8P7Y - chains 3 and r of the 59 polymer chains in the assembly; structure by electron microscopy, 3.70 A resolution.

== Chain 3 ==
Molecule: 23S ribosomal RNA
Source organism: Mycoplasmoides pneumoniae M129
Sequence (2907 nucleotides; numbered 1 to 2907; the number before each row is that of its first residue):
     1 UACAAUAAGU UACUAAGGGC UUAUGGUGGA UGCCUUGGCA CUAAUAGGCG AUGAAGGACG
    61 UGUUAACCUG CGAUAAGCUU CGGGUAGGUG GUAAGAACCU CAGAUCCGGA GAUUUCCGAA
   121 UGGAGCAAUC CGGUAGUUGG AAACAGCUAU CAUUAAUUGA UGAAUAAAUA GUCAAUUAAA
   181 GCAAUACGUG GUGAAGUGAA ACAUCUCAGU AGCCACAGGA AAAGAAAACG AAUGUGAUUC
   241 CGUGUGUAGU GGCGAGCGAA AGCGGAACAG GCCAAACUUA UCAUUAGAUA GGGGUUGUAG
   301 GGCUUGCAAU GUGGACUUGA AAACGAUAGA AGAAGCUGUU GGAAAGCAGC GCGCAAAAGG
   361 GUGAUAGCCC CGUAUUUGAA AUUGUUUUCA UACCUAGCGA GAUCCCUGAG UAGCUCGGAA
   421 AACGUUAUUU UGAGUGAAUC UGCCCAGACC AUUGGGUAAG CCUAAAUACU AAUUAGUGAC
   481 CGAUAGCGAA ACAGUACCGU GAGGGAAAGG UGAAAAGAAC CCAGAGAUGG GAGUGAAAUA
   541 GAUUCUGAAA CCAUAUGCCU ACAACGUGUC AGAGCACAUU AAUGUGUGAU GGCGUGCGUU
   601 UUGAAGUAUG AGCCGGCGAG UUAUGAUAGC AAGCGUUAGU UAACCAGGAG AUGGGGAGCU
   661 GUAGCGAAAG CGAGUUUUAA AAGAGCGUUU GUUUGUUAUU AUAGACCCGA AACGGGUUGA
   721 GCUAGUCAUG AGCAGGUUGA AGGUUGAGUA ACAUCAACUG GAGGACCGAA CCGACUCUCG
   781 UUGAAACGAU AGCGGAUGAC UUGUGAUUAG GGGUGAAAUU CCAAUCGAAA UCCGUGAUAG
   841 CUGGUUCUCG UCGAAAUAGC UUUAAGGCUA GCGUGAGAUC ACAAAUAAGU GGAGGUAAAG
   901 CUACUGAAUG UAUGAUGGCG CCACCUAGGC GUACUGAAUA CAAUUAAACU CUGAAUGCCA
   961 UUUAUUUUAU UCUCGCAGUC AGACAGUGGG GGAUAAGCUU CAUUGUCAAG AGGGGAAGAG
  1021 CCCAGAUCAU UAAAUAAGGU CCCCAAAAUA UACUAAGUGG AAAAGGAUGU GAAAGUGCUA
  1081 AAACAGCAAG GAUGUUGGCU UAGAAGCAGC CAUCGUUUAA AGAGUGCGUA ACAGCUCACU
  1141 UGUCGAGUGU UUUUGCGCCG AAGAUGUAAC GGGGCUAAGU AUAUUACCGA AUUUAUGGAU
  1201 AAGAUUUAUA UCUUGUGGUA GACGAGCGUU GUAUUGGAGU UGAAGUCAAA GCGUGAGCAU
  1261 UGGUGGAUCC AAUACAAGUG AGAAUGCCGG CAUGAGUAAC GCUUGGGAGU GAGAAUCUCC
  1321 CAAACCGAUU GACUAAGGUU UCCUGGACCA GGGUCGUCCU UCCAGGGUUA GUCUGGACCU
  1381 AAGCUGAGGC UGAAAAGCGU AGGCGAUGGA CAACAGGUUA AUAUUCCUGU ACUUACAGUU
  1441 AGACUGAUGG AGUGACAAAG AAGGUUUUCC ACCCCCAUAA UUGGAUUUGG GGAUAAAUCA
  1501 UAAGGUGGUA CAAUAGGCAA AUCCGUUGUG CAUAACAUUG AGUGAUGAUG UCGAGUGAAU
  1561 GAGUGAUCAA GUAGCGAAGG UGGUAUUAAU CAUGCUUUCA AGAAAAGCUU CUAGGGUUAA
  1621 UCUAGCUGUA ACCAGUACCG AGAACGAACA CACGUAGUCA AGGAGAGGAU CCUAAGGUUA
  1681 GCGAGUGAAC UAUAGCCAAG GAACUCUGCA AAUUAACCCC GUAAGUUAGC GAGAAGGGGU
  1741 GCUUAUGUAA AAGUAAGCCG CAGUGAAGAA CGAGGGGGGA CUGUUUAACU AAAACACAAC
  1801 UCUAUGCCAA ACCGUAAGGU GAUGUAUAUG GGGUGACACC UGCCCAGUGC UGGAAGGUUA
  1861 AAGAAGGAGG UUAGCGCAAG CGAAGCUUUU AACUGAAGCC CCAGUGAACG GCGGCCGUAA
  1921 CUAUAACGGU CCUAAGGUAG CGAAAUUCCU AGUCGGGUAA AUUCCGUCCC GCUUGAAUGG
  1981 UGUAACCAUC UCUUGACUGU CUCGGCUAUA GACUCGGUGA AAUCCAGGUA CGGGUGAAGA
  2041 CACCCGUUAG GCGCAACGGG ACGGAAAGAC CCCGUGAAGC UUUACUGUAG CUUAAUAUUG
  2101 AUCAGGACAU UAUCAUGUAG AGAAUAGGUA GGAGCAAUCG AUGCAAGUUC GCUAGGACUU
  2161 GUUGAUGCGA AAGGUGGAAU ACUACCCUUG GUUGUGUGCU GUUCUAAUUG GUAACUGUUA
  2221 UCCAGUUUCA AGACAGUGUU AGGUGGGCAG UUUGACUGGG GCGGUCGCCU CCUAAAAGGU
  2281 AACGGAGGCG UACAAAGGUA CCUUCAGUAC GGUUGGAAAU CGUAUGUAGA GUGUAAUGGU
  2341 GUAAGGGUGC UUGACUGUGA GACAUACAGG UCGAACAGGU GAGAAAUCAG GUCAUAGUGA
  2401 UCCGGUGGUC CAGUAUGGAA UGGCCAUCGC UCAACGGAUA AAAGCUACUC CGGGGAUAAC
  2461 AGGCUGAUAC UGCCCAAGAG UUCAUAUCGA CGGCAGUGUU UGGCACCUCG AUGUCGACUC
  2521 AUCUCAUCCU CGAGCUGAAG CAGGUUCGAA GGGUUCGGCU GUUCGCCGAU UAAAGAGAUA
  2581 CGUGAGUUGG GUUCAAACCG UCGUGAGACA GGUUGGUCCC UAUCUAUUGU GCCCGUAGGA
  2641 AGAUUGAAGA GUGUUGCUUC UAGUACGAGA GGACCGAAGC GAGGACACCU CUUAUGCUCC
  2701 AGUUGUAGCG CCAGCUGCAC CGCUGGGUAG UAACGUGUCU AUUAGAUAAA CGCUGAAAGC
  2761 AUCUAAGUGU GAAACUAUCU CAAAGAUUAA UCUUCCCAUU UCGCAAGAAA GUAAGAGCCG
  2821 UCAAAGACGA UGACGUUGAU AGGUUACAGG UGUAAGCAUA GUGAUAUGUU GAGCUGAGUA
  2881 AUACUAAUUG CUCGAGGACU UAUUGGA
Unresolved in the structure: 1-7, 2901-2907
Modified positions: 1MG (1N-methylguanosine-5'-monophosphate) at position 783; OMG (o2'-methylguanosine-5'-monophosphate) at position 2259; 2MA (2-methyladenosine-5'-monophosphate) at position 2511
Metal / ion sites: Mg2+ site 1: A16, G17; Mg2+ site 2: G196, U2251; Mg2+ site 3 near U197 (its only coordinating residue here); Mg2+ site 4 near A199 (its only coordinating residue here); Mg2+ site 5: A201, C202; Mg2+ site 6 near A222 (its only coordinating residue here); Mg2+ site 7 near A331 (its only coordinating residue here); Mg2+ site 8 near A333 (its only coordinating residue here); Mg2+ site 9: U428, C445; Mg2+ site 10 near G442 (its only coordinating residue here); Mg2+ site 11: G447, A2415; Mg2+ site 12 near A458 (its only coordinating residue here); 135 more Mg2+ sites not listed; 1 more K+ sites not listed
Ligand contacts:
  - chloramphenicol (CLM): G2068, A2069, A2459, C2460, 2MA_2511, U2512, G2513, U2514
  - pentane-1,5-diamine (N2P), molecule 1: C565, C593, G594, C2043, C2044, C2045
  - pentane-1,5-diamine (N2P), molecule 2: G721, C722, U804, G805, A806
  - pentane-1,5-diamine (N2P), molecule 3: 1MG_783, A784, A785, G1301, G1353, C1649
  - 1,4-diaminobutane (PUT), molecule 1: G620, U621, A698, U699, U700
  - 1,4-diaminobutane (PUT), molecule 2: A711, A712, G827, A828, A2078, U2449, C2450
  - 1,4-diaminobutane (PUT), molecule 3: U737, U738, G739, G761, A762, G763, A765, G1460, A1461
  - 1,4-diaminobutane (PUT), molecule 4: A1324, C1325, C1672, U1673, A2707, G2708, G2717, C2718
  - 1,4-diaminobutane (PUT), molecule 5: C1348, C1349, A1350, G1351, G1352, G1356, U1357, C1358
  - 1,4-diaminobutane (PUT), molecule 6: C1912, G1937, U1973, U1974, G1975, U2601
  - 1,4-diaminobutane (PUT), molecule 7: A2274, U2280, A2281
  - spermidine (SPD), molecule 1: U500, G1338, U1339, G1646, A1647
  - spermidine (SPD), molecule 2: A518, A519, C520, U528, G530, G531, A542, U543
  - spermidine (SPD), molecule 3: C593, C1044, A1045
  - spermidine (SPD), molecule 4: G594, U595, G1012, G1013, G1015, A1017, G1018, C2043
  - spermidine (SPD), molecule 5: G596, C597, G606, U607, U609, G610, A611, C2025, A2061, C2062, G2063, G2064
  - spermidine (SPD), molecule 6: U776, C777, U778, U2588, G2589, U2617, C2618
  - spermidine (SPD), molecule 7: G780, U781, A2585, G2586, U2587, C2620, U2621
  - spermidine (SPD), molecule 8: A865, A981, G982, OMG_2259, A2456, U2457
  - spermidine (SPD), molecule 9: U896, A897, A947, A948, C949, U950, U2273, A2274, A2275
  - spermidine (SPD), molecule 10: G1695, C2699, C2721, C2723, U2724, G2725, G2726
  - spermidine (SPD), molecule 11: U1707, G1708, C1992, U1993, U1994, C2559, U2560
  - spermidine (SPD), molecule 12: G1999, C2001, U2002, C2003, G2004, C2518, U2519
  - spermidine (SPD), molecule 13: C2031, G2032, G2033, G2034, A2040, C2041, A2042, C2043, C2044, G2059, G2060
  - spermidine (SPD), molecule 14: U2291, A2292, A2296, G2297, G2333, U2334, G2345, U2392, C2393, U2395, G2397
  - spermidine (SPD), molecule 15: C2689, U2693, A2694, U2695, G2696, G2727, U2728, A2729, G2730, U2731
  - spermidine (SPD), molecule 16: U2690, A2729, G2730, A2824, G2878, U2879
  - spermine (SPM), molecule 1: G618, A619, G620, U621, G1278, U1279, G1280
  - spermine (SPM), molecule 2: A724, G725, U801, G815, A816, A817, A818, U820, U1784, U1785
  - spermine (SPM), molecule 3: A1161, A1162, C2525, A2526, G2548, A2549, A2550

== Chain r ==
Name: 50S ribosomal protein L22
Source organism: Mycoplasmoides pneumoniae M129
UniProtKB: P75575 (RL22_MYCPN); numbering as in UniProt (aligned over 1-159)
Amino-acid sequence (159 residues; each row starts with the number of its first residue):
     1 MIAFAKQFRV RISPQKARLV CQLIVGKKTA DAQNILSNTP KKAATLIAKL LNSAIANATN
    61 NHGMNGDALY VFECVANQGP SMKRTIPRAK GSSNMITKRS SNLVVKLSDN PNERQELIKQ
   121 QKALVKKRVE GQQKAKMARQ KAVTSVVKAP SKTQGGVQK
Unresolved in the structure: 143-159
UniProt features mapped onto this chain:
  - natural variant: Pro111 to Arg114 (deletion: After 48 telithromycin passages), Asn112 (N112R: After 37 telithromycin passages), Arg114 (R114T: After 20 and 32 telithromycin passages)
Ligand contacts: pentane-1,5-diamine (N2P): Ile86, Pro87, Arg88

== How chain 3 and chain r interact ==
Residue-residue contacts (98):
  A23(3) with Gln121(r), hydrogen bond to the sugar
  G25(3) with Asn77(r), hydrogen bond to the sugar
  G26(3) with Asn77(r), hydrogen bond to the sugar; Gln78(r), hydrogen bond to the sugar; Asn102(r), hydrogen bond to the phosphate
  U27(3) with Gln78(r), sugar contact; Gly79(r), sugar contact; Pro80(r), phosphate contact; Asn102(r), phosphate contact
  C522(3) with Ala56(r), sugar contact; Asn60(r), sugar contact
  A523(3) with Ser53(r), sugar contact; Ala56(r), sugar contact
  G524(3) with Lys49(r), sugar contact
  A525(3) with Lys49(r), base contact
  G526(3) with Lys49(r), base contact
  A527(3) with Gln7(r), hydrogen bond to the base
  U528(3) with Gln7(r), hydrogen bond to the sugar
  G529(3) with Ala5(r), sugar contact; Lys6(r), hydrogen bond to the sugar
  G530(3) with Phe4(r), phosphate contact; Asn57(r), sugar contact; Asn61(r), hydrogen bond to the base; His62(r), sugar contact
  G531(3) with Asn61(r), hydrogen bond to the sugar; His62(r), phosphate contact
  U543(3) with Phe8(r), stacking on the base
  C551(3) with Gln78(r), base contact
  C552(3) with Gln78(r), hydrogen bond to the sugar
  A553(3) with Arg18(r), phosphate contact; Val75(r), sugar contact
  U554(3) with Arg18(r), salt bridge to the phosphate; Gln22(r), hydrogen bond to the phosphate; Glu73(r), hydrogen bond to the sugar; Arg114(r), sugar contact
  A555(3) with Arg114(r), hydrogen bond to the sugar
  U556(3) with Ile118(r), sugar contact
  A578(3) with Lys126(r), sugar contact
  U579(3) with Lys126(r), salt bridge to the phosphate
  U580(3) with Arg128(r), salt bridge to the phosphate; Val129(r), phosphate contact; Gln132(r), sugar contact
  A581(3) with Lys136(r), salt bridge to the phosphate
  U781(3) with Lys90(r), phosphate contact
  U782(3) with Arg88(r), hydrogen bond to the sugar; Ala89(r), phosphate contact; Lys90(r), salt bridge to the phosphate
  1MG_783(3) with Arg88(r), salt bridge to the phosphate; Ala89(r), base contact; Lys90(r), base contact
  A785(3) with Ala89(r), phosphate contact
  A786(3) with Ala89(r), phosphate contact; Lys90(r), hydrogen bond to the phosphate; Gly91(r), base contact
  A1248(3) with Arg128(r), base contact
  A1249(3) with Arg128(r), hydrogen bond to the sugar
  U1260(3) with Gln132(r), hydrogen bond to the base; Arg139(r), sugar contact
  U1261(3) with Arg128(r), hydrogen bond to the sugar; Gly131(r), sugar contact; Gln132(r), hydrogen bond to the sugar; Ala135(r), sugar contact
  G1262(3) with Lys127(r), hydrogen bond to the phosphate; Arg128(r), sugar contact
  G1263(3) with Lys127(r), salt bridge to the phosphate
  A1292(3) with Gln78(r), phosphate contact; Arg99(r), salt bridge to the phosphate
  G1296(3) with Ser13(r), hydrogen bond to the base; Gln15(r), hydrogen bond to the base; Lys16(r), base contact; Arg99(r), base contact
  A1350(3) with Arg11(r), salt bridge to the phosphate; Arg84(r), hydrogen bond to the phosphate
  G1351(3) with Arg84(r), salt bridge to the phosphate
  A1648(3) with Pro87(r), base contact; Arg88(r), hydrogen bond to the base; Gly91(r), base contact; Ser92(r), hydrogen bond to the base; Ser93(r), hydrogen bond to the base
  C1649(3) with Pro87(r), base contact
  G2016(3) with Pro40(r), sugar contact; Lys41(r), salt bridge to the phosphate
  G2017(3) with Lys41(r), salt bridge to the phosphate; Lys42(r), hydrogen bond to the phosphate
  U2018(3) with Ile12(r), phosphate contact; Lys16(r), salt bridge to the phosphate; Lys42(r), salt bridge to the phosphate; Lys98(r), sugar contact
  G2019(3) with Lys16(r), hydrogen bond to the base; Ile96(r), phosphate contact; Lys98(r), phosphate contact; Arg99(r), phosphate contact
  A2020(3) with Arg88(r), hydrogen bond to the base; Asn94(r), hydrogen bond to the sugar; Met95(r), phosphate contact; Ile96(r), phosphate contact; Thr97(r), hydrogen bond to the phosphate
  A2021(3) with Asn94(r), hydrogen bond to the sugar
Also at the interface, not in a pair above, chain 3 (52 interface residues in all): G28, C1291, A1298, C1355
Also at the interface, not in a pair above, chain r (59 interface residues in all): Asn52, Ser81, Leu124, Gln133

== Overview ==
52 residues of chain 3 and 59 residues of chain r are in contact, with 33 hydrogen bonds, 14 salt bridges and
1 aromatic stacking contact. Polar pairs include A527(3)-Gln7(r), G530(3)-Asn61(r) and U1260(3)-Gln132(r). One
pentane-1,5-diamine molecule is bound between chain 3 and chain r.
Here chain 3 is 23S ribosomal RNA and chain r is 50S ribosomal protein L22, both from Mycoplasmoides
pneumoniae M129. Entry 8P7Y (Mycoplasma pneumoniae 70S ribosome with second S4 protein on large subunit) was
determined by electron microscopy together with 8P6P, 8P7X, 8P8B, 8P8V and 8P8W from the same study.
